Entry 3K2H (X-ray diffraction, 2.20 A resolution); this record covers chains A and B.

Chain A (and B):
Molecule: Dihydrofolate reductase/thymidylate synthase
Organism: Babesia bovis
Notes: EC 2.1.1.45; chain B of this document is another copy of the same molecule, construct and numbering; everything in this record applies to it too
UniProtKB: A7ASX7 (A7ASX7_BABBO); residues 1-511 here = UniProt positions 1-511
Sequence (511 residues; each row starts with the number of its first residue):
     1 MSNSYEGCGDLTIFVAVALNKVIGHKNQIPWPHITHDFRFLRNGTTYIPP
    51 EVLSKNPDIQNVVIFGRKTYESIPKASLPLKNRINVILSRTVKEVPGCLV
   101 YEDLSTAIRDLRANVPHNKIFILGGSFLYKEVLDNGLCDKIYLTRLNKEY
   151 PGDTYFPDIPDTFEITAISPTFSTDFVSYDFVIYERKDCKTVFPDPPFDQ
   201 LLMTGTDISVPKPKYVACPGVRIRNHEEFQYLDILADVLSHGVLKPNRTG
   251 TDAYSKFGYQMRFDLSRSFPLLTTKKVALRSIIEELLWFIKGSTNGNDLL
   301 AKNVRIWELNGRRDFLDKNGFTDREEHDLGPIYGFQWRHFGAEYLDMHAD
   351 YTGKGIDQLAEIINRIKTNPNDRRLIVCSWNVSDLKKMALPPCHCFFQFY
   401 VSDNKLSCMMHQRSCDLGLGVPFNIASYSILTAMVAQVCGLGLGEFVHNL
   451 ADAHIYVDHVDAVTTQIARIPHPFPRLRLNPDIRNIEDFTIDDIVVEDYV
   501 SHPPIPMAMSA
Unresolved in the structure: 1-3, 191-195
Ligand contacts:
  - ly231514 (LYA; 2-{4-[2-(2-amino-4-oxo-4,7-dihydro-3H-pyrrolo[2,3-d]pyrimidin-5-yl)-ethyl]-benzoylamino}-pentanedioic acid), molecule 1: Phe14, Val15, Ala16, Ile29, Thr35, Asp37, Phe38, Arg39, Leu41, Arg42, Thr69, Ile73, Ser77, Leu80, Arg83, Leu123, Tyr129, Thr144
  - ly231514 (LYA), molecule 2: Lys275, Ala278, Ser281, Glu285, Ile306, Trp307, Asn310, Leu390, Asp416, Leu419, Gly420, Phe423, Tyr456, Ile505, Met509, Ser510
  - NADP (NAP; NADP nicotinamide-adenine-dinucleotide phosphate): Val15, Ala16, Ile23, Gly24, His25, Asn27, Gln28, Ile29, Trp31, Gly66, Arg67, Lys68, Thr69, Ser72, Leu88, Ser89, Arg90, Thr91, Glu102, Asp103, Leu104, Leu123, Gly124, Gly125, Ser126, Phe127, Leu128, Tyr129, Glu131, Thr154
  - 2'-deoxyuridine 5'-monophosphate (UMP): Arg248, Tyr333, Leu390, Cys393, His394, Gln412, Arg413, Ser414, Cys415, Asp416, Gly420, Val421, Asn424, His454, Tyr456
Reported in the primary citation:
  - binding site for 2'-deoxyuridine 5'-monophosphate: Arg248, Arg373, Arg374, Cys393, Arg413
  - self-association interface (contacts with another copy of this molecule); pairs are residue here / residue on that copy: Tyr47-Phe198 (pi stacking), Phe40, Leu202, Arg373, Arg374
  - catalytic residues: Tyr333, Cys393 (citing earlier work)
  - binding site for ly231514: Arg83
  - conformationally variable residues (side-chain flip): Arg39, Arg42

How chain A and chain B interact:
Pairs across the interface (148):
  His36(A) - Gly205(B)  hydrogen bond (side chain-backbone)
  Phe40(A) - Leu202(B)  hydrophobic
  Phe40(A) - Met203(B)  hydrophobic
  Asn43(A) - Phe198(B)
  Asn43(A) - Leu202(B)
  Asn43(A) - Ile208(B)
  Gly44(A) - Leu202(B)
  Tyr47(A) - Phe198(B)  hydrophobic
  Lys140(A) - Asp199(B)  salt bridge
  Tyr142(A) - Asp199(B)  hydrogen bond
  Tyr142(A) - Leu202(B)  hydrophobic
  Ser169(A) - Met203(B)
  Pro170(A) - Met203(B)
  Pro170(A) - Thr204(B)
  Phe172(A) - Thr204(B)
  Phe172(A) - Gly205(B)
  Phe181(A) - Met203(B)
  Val182(A) - Met203(B)  hydrophobic
  Ile183(A) - Asp199(B)
  Ile183(A) - Met203(B)  hydrophobic
  Phe198(A) - Asn43(B)
  Phe198(A) - Tyr47(B)  hydrophobic
  Asp199(A) - Lys140(B)  salt bridge
  Asp199(A) - Tyr142(B)  hydrogen bond
  Asp199(A) - Ile183(B)
  Asp199(A) - Ile223(B)
  Gln200(A) - Ile223(B)
  Leu202(A) - Phe40(B)  hydrophobic
  Leu202(A) - Asn43(B)
  Leu202(A) - Gly44(B)
  Leu202(A) - Tyr142(B)  hydrophobic
  Met203(A) - Phe40(B)  hydrophobic
  Met203(A) - Ser169(B)
  Met203(A) - Pro170(B)
  Met203(A) - Phe181(B)
  Met203(A) - Val182(B)  hydrophobic
  Met203(A) - Ile183(B)  hydrophobic
  Met203(A) - Ile223(B)  hydrophobic
  Met203(A) - Asn225(B)  hydrogen bond (backbone-side chain)
  Thr204(A) - Pro170(B)
  Thr204(A) - Phe172(B)
  Thr204(A) - Asn225(B)
  Gly205(A) - His36(B)  hydrogen bond (backbone-side chain)
  Gly205(A) - Phe172(B)
  Ile208(A) - Asn43(B)
  Ile223(A) - Asp199(B)
  Ile223(A) - Gln200(B)
  Ile223(A) - Met203(B)  hydrophobic
  Asn225(A) - Met203(B)  hydrogen bond (side chain-backbone)
  Asn225(A) - Thr204(B)
  Val243(A) - Asp403(B)
  Lys245(A) - Asn371(B)  hydrogen bond
  Lys245(A) - Tyr400(B)
  Lys245(A) - Val401(B)  hydrogen bond (side chain-backbone)
  Lys245(A) - Ser402(B)
  Pro246(A) - Asn371(B)
  Asn247(A) - Arg373(B)
  Arg248(A) - Arg374(B)
  Ser255(A) - Tyr400(B)  hydrogen bond
  Lys256(A) - Tyr400(B)
  Phe257(A) - Arg262(B)  hydrogen bond (backbone-side chain)
  Phe257(A) - Gln398(B)
  Phe257(A) - Tyr400(B)  hydrophobic
  Phe257(A) - Ser407(B)
  Phe257(A) - Cys408(B)
  Phe257(A) - Met409(B)  hydrophobic
  Gly258(A) - Gln260(B)
  Gly258(A) - Arg262(B)  hydrogen bond (backbone-side chain)
  Gly258(A) - Met409(B)
  Tyr259(A) - Gln260(B)  hydrogen bond (backbone-side chain)
  Gln260(A) - Gly258(B)
  Gln260(A) - Tyr259(B)  hydrogen bond (side chain-backbone)
  Gln260(A) - Gln260(B)  hydrogen bond (backbone-side chain)
  Arg262(A) - Phe257(B)  hydrogen bond (side chain-backbone)
  Arg262(A) - Gly258(B)  hydrogen bond (side chain-backbone)
  Phe340(A) - Val382(B)  hydrophobic
  Phe340(A) - Ser383(B)
  Gly341(A) - Ser383(B)
  Ile356(A) - Val382(B)
  Gln358(A) - Val382(B)
  Asn371(A) - Lys245(B)  hydrogen bond
  Asn371(A) - Pro246(B)
  Arg373(A) - Asn247(B)
  Arg373(A) - Arg413(B)  hydrogen bond (backbone-side chain)
  Arg373(A) - Ser414(B)  hydrogen bond
  Arg373(A) - Asp452(B)
  Arg373(A) - His454(B)  hydrogen bond
  Arg373(A) - Tyr456(B)  hydrogen bond
  Arg374(A) - Arg248(B)
  Arg374(A) - Trp380(B)
  Arg374(A) - Leu390(B)
  Arg374(A) - Pro391(B)
  Arg374(A) - Arg413(B)
  Ile376(A) - Trp380(B)
  Ile376(A) - Arg413(B)
  Cys378(A) - Trp380(B)
  Cys378(A) - Val382(B)  hydrophobic
  Trp380(A) - Arg374(B)
  Trp380(A) - Ile376(B)
  Trp380(A) - Cys378(B)
  Trp380(A) - Phe396(B)  hydrophobic
  Val382(A) - Phe340(B)  hydrophobic
  Val382(A) - Ile356(B)
  Val382(A) - Gln358(B)
  Val382(A) - Cys378(B)  hydrophobic
  Ser383(A) - Phe340(B)
  Ser383(A) - Gly341(B)
  Leu390(A) - Arg374(B)
  Pro391(A) - Arg374(B)
  Cys395(A) - Phe396(B)  hydrophobic
  Phe396(A) - Trp380(B)  hydrophobic
  Phe396(A) - Cys395(B)  hydrophobic
  Phe396(A) - His411(B)
  Gln398(A) - Phe257(B)
  Gln398(A) - His411(B)  hydrogen bond
  Gln398(A) - Arg413(B)  hydrogen bond (side chain-backbone)
  Gln398(A) - Ala451(B)
  Tyr400(A) - Lys245(B)
  Tyr400(A) - Ser255(B)  hydrogen bond
  Tyr400(A) - Lys256(B)
  Tyr400(A) - Phe257(B)  hydrophobic
  Tyr400(A) - Asp452(B)
  Val401(A) - Lys245(B)  hydrogen bond (backbone-side chain)
  Ser402(A) - Lys245(B)
  Asp403(A) - Val243(B)
  Ser407(A) - Phe257(B)
  Cys408(A) - Phe257(B)
  Met409(A) - Phe257(B)  hydrophobic
  Met409(A) - Gly258(B)
  Met409(A) - His411(B)
  Met409(A) - Leu450(B)
  Met409(A) - Ala451(B)  hydrophobic
  His411(A) - Phe396(B)
  His411(A) - Gln398(B)  hydrogen bond
  His411(A) - Met409(B)
  Arg413(A) - Arg373(B)  hydrogen bond (side chain-backbone)
  Arg413(A) - Arg374(B)
  Arg413(A) - Ile376(B)
  Arg413(A) - Gln398(B)  hydrogen bond (backbone-side chain)
  Ser414(A) - Arg373(B)  hydrogen bond
  Asn449(A) - Asn449(B)
  Leu450(A) - Met409(B)
  Ala451(A) - Gln398(B)
  Ala451(A) - Met409(B)  hydrophobic
  Asp452(A) - Arg373(B)
  Asp452(A) - Tyr400(B)
  His454(A) - Arg373(B)  hydrogen bond
  Tyr456(A) - Arg373(B)  hydrogen bond
Interface residues without a listed pair, chain A (76 interface residues in all): Ala167, Ile168, Thr206, Thr249, Arg267, Asn381, Lys386, Val447
Interface residues without a listed pair, chain B (76 interface residues in all): Ala167, Ile168, Thr206, Thr249, Arg267, Glu361, Asn381, Val447

In short:
Chain A and chain B each contribute 76 residues to their interface; the contacts include 31 hydrogen bonds and
2 salt bridges. Polar contacts include Lys140(A)-Asp199(B), His36(A)-Gly205(B) and Tyr142(A)-Asp199(B). From
the paper: catalytic residues Tyr333(A) and Cys393(A); a binding site for 2'-deoxyuridine 5'-monophosphate at
Arg248(A), Arg373(A) and Arg374(A) among others.
Both chains are Dihydrofolate reductase/thymidylate synthase (Babesia bovis). Entry 3K2H (Co-crystal structure
of dihydrofolate reductase/thymidylate synthase from Babesia bovis with dUMP, Pemetrexed and NADP) was
determined by X-ray diffraction, deposited together with 3NRR and 3I3R.
